Entry 1KH3 (X-ray diffraction, 2.15 A resolution); this record covers chains A and D of the 4 polymer chains in the assembly.

[Chain A (and D)]
Protein: Argininosuccinate Synthetase
From: Thermus thermophilus
Notes: EC 6.3.4.5; chain D of this document is another copy of the same molecule, construct and numbering; everything in this record applies to it too
UniProtKB: P59846 (ASSY_THET8); numbering as in UniProt (aligned over 1-400)
Chain sequence (400 residues; numbered 1 to 400; the number before each row is that of its first residue):
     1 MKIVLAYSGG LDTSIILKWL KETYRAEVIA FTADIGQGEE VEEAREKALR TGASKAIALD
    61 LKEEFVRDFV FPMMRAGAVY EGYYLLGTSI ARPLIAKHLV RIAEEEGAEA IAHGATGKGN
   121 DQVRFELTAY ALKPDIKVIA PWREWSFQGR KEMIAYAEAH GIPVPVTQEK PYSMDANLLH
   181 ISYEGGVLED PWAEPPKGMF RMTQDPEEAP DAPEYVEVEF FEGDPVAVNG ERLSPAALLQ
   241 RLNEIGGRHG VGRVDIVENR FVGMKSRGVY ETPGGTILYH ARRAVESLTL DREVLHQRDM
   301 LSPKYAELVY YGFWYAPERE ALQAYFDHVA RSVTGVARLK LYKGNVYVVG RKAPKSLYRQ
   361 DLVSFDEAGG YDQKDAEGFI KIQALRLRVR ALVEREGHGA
Not modelled in the structure: 166-170, 360-369, 396-400 (chain D: 166-170, 366-369, 396-400)
Residues lining bound ligands:
  - AMP-PNP (ANP; phosphoaminophosphonic acid-adenylate ester): Ala-6, Tyr-7, Ser-8, Asp-12, Thr-13, Phe-31, Thr-32, Ala-33, Gln-37, Arg-92, Ile-95, His-113, Gly-114, Ala-115, Asp-121, Phe-125, Ser-173, Met-174, Asp-175
  - arginine (ARG): Tyr-84, Thr-88, Ser-89, Asn-120, Arg-124, Ser-173, Met-174, Asp-175, Ser-182, Tyr-183, Glu-184, Glu-258, Tyr-270, Tyr-310
  - aspartic acid (ASP): Arg-92, Ala-115, Thr-116, Gly-119, Asn-120, Asp-121, Gln-122, Glu-184, Arg-260
Swiss-Prot annotation at these positions:
  - binding site (ATP): Ala-6 to Ser-14, Ala-33, Gly-114
  - binding site (L-citrulline): Tyr-84, Ser-89, Asn-120, Arg-124, Ser-173, Ser-182, Glu-258, Tyr-270
  - binding site (L-aspartate): Thr-116, Asn-120, Asp-121

[How chain A and chain D interact]
Residue-residue contacts (41):
  Asp-291(A) with Arg-386(D), salt bridge
  Arg-292(A) with Arg-386(D)
  Glu-293(A) with Arg-386(D)
  Lys-355(A) with Val-393(D); Glu-394(D)
  Ser-356(A) with Val-393(D)
  Leu-357(A) with Val-389(D); Val-393(D), hydrophobic
  Gly-370(A) with Leu-385(D)
  Tyr-371(A) with Ile-382(D), hydrophobic
  Lys-374(A) with Lys-374(D)
  Asp-375(A) with Lys-374(D), salt bridge; Gly-378(D); Lys-381(D); Ile-382(D)
  Gly-378(A) with Asp-375(D); Phe-379(D)
  Phe-379(A) with Gly-378(D); Phe-379(D), hydrophobic; Ile-382(D), hydrophobic; Gln-383(D)
  Lys-381(A) with Asp-375(D)
  Ile-382(A) with Tyr-371(D), hydrophobic; Asp-375(D); Phe-379(D), hydrophobic
  Gln-383(A) with Phe-379(D); Gln-383(D)
  Leu-385(A) with Gly-370(D); Tyr-371(D), hydrophobic
  Arg-386(A) with Asp-291(D), salt bridge; Arg-292(D); Glu-293(D)
  Arg-388(A) with Gly-370(D), hydrogen bond (side chain-backbone)
  Val-389(A) with Leu-357(D); Leu-362(D), hydrophobic
  Arg-390(A) with Leu-357(D)
  Val-393(A) with Lys-355(D); Ser-356(D); Leu-357(D), hydrophobic
  Glu-394(A) with Lys-355(D)
  Arg-395(A) with Lys-355(D)
Other interface residues (no listed pair), chain A (26 interface residues in all): Lys-304, Ala-376, Leu-392
Other interface residues (no listed pair), chain D (27 interface residues in all): Lys-304, Arg-359, Ala-376, Arg-388, Arg-390, Arg-395

[In short]
Chain A and chain D form an interface of 26 and 27 residues respectively, with 1 hydrogen bond and 3 salt
bridges. Among the polar pairs are Asp-291(A)/Arg-386(D), Asp-375(A)/Lys-374(D) and Arg-388(A)/Gly-370(D).
Bound to chain A: AMP-PNP, arginine and aspartic acid.
Chain A and chain D are both Argininosuccinate Synthetase (Thermus thermophilus); the structure, Crystal
Structure of Thermus thermophilus HB8 Argininosuccinate Synthetase in complex with inhibitor, was determined
by X-ray diffraction (same publication as 1J20 and 1J21).
